6A5S - chains A and E of the 4 polymer chains in the assembly; structure by X-ray diffraction, 2.10 A resolution.

== Chain A ==
Protein: 14-3-3 protein gamma
Organism: Homo sapiens
UniProtKB: P61981 (1433G_HUMAN); residue numbers follow UniProt; this construct covers 1-247
Amino-acid sequence (248 residues; each row starts with the number of its first residue):
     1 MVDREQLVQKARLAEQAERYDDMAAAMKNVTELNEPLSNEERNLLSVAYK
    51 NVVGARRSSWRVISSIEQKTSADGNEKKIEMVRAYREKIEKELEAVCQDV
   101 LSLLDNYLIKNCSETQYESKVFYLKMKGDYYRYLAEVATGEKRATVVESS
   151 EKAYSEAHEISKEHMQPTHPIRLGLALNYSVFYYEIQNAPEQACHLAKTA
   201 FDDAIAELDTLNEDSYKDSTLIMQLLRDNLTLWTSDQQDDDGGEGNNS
Unresolved in the structure: 1, 71-74, 236-248
Differences from the reference sequence: expression tag (248)

== Chain E ==
Protein: TFEB pS211-peptide
Amino-acid sequence (15 residues; each row starts with the number of its first residue; numbers below 1 keep their minus sign (Leu-1 is residue -1)):
    -1 LVGVTSSSCPADLTQ
Unresolved in the structure: -1 to 1, 13
Modified residues: Ser6 (phosphoserine; SEP)

== Interface between chain A and chain E ==
Contacting residue pairs - 35 pairs, chain A then chain E:
  Arg42(A) with Leu11(E)
  Asn43(A) with Asp10(E); Leu11(E), hydrogen bond (side chain-backbone)
  Ser46(A) with Ala9(E), hydrogen bond (side chain-backbone)
  Val47(A) with Asp10(E)
  Lys50(A) with Ser6(E); Ala9(E)
  Arg57(A) with Ser6(E)
  Arg132(A) with Ser6(E)
  Tyr133(A) with Ser6(E)
  Pro170(A) with Leu11(E), hydrophobic
  Ile171(A) with Leu11(E), hydrophobic
  Gly174(A) with Cys7(E)
  Leu177(A) with Ser5(E); Ser6(E); Cys7(E)
  Asn178(A) with Ser6(E); Cys7(E), hydrogen bond (side chain-backbone)
  Val181(A) with Ser5(E)
  Tyr184(A) with Ser4(E)
  Glu185(A) with Thr3(E), hydrogen bond; Ser4(E), hydrogen bond
  Asp214(A) with Thr12(E)
  Lys217(A) with Thr12(E)
  Asp218(A) with Leu11(E); Thr12(E), hydrogen bond
  Leu221(A) with Pro8(E), hydrophobic
  Leu225(A) with Ser5(E); Ser6(E); Pro8(E)
  Asn229(A) with Ser4(E); Ser5(E), hydrogen bond (side chain-backbone)
  Leu232(A) with Val2(E), hydrophobic; Thr3(E)
  Trp233(A) with Ser4(E), hydrogen bond
Interface residues without a listed pair, chain A (27 interface residues in all): Arg61, Lys125, Ile222

== In short ==
27 residues of chain A face 11 of chain E across their interface; the contacts include 8 hydrogen bonds. Polar
contacts include Asn43(A)-Leu11(E), Ser46(A)-Ala9(E) and Asn178(A)-Cys7(E).
Here chain A is 14-3-3 protein gamma (Homo sapiens) and chain E is TFEB pS211-peptide. Entry 6A5S (Structure
of 14-3-3 gamma in complex with TFEB 14-3-3 binding motif) was determined by X-ray diffraction, deposited
together with 6A5Q.
